2II4 - chains A and B of the 8 polymer chains in the assembly; structure by X-ray diffraction, 2.59 A resolution.

== Chain A (and B) ==
Name: Lipoamide acyltransferase component of branched-chain alpha-keto acid dehydrogenase complex
From: Bos taurus
Notes: EC 2.3.1.168; fragment: core (catalytic) domain; chain B of this document is another copy of the same molecule, construct and numbering; everything in this record applies to it too
UniProtKB: P11181 (ODB2_BOVIN); residues 162-421 here correspond to UniProt positions 223-482 (UniProt number = residue number + 61)
Amino-acid sequence (262 residues; row label = number of the first residue in the row):
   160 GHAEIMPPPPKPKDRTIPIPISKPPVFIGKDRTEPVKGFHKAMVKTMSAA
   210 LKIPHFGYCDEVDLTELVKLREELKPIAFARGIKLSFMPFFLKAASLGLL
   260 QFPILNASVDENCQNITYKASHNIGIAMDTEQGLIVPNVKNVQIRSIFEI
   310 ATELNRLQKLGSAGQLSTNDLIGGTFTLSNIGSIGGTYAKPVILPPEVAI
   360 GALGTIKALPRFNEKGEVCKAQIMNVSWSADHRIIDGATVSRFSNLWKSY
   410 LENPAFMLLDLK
Unresolved in the structure: 160-187
Differences from the reference sequence: cloning artifact (160-161)
UniProt features mapped onto this chain:
  - active site: His-391, Asp-395
  - binding site (CoA): Arg-230, Ser-245, Asp-288, Gln-317, Ser-338, Asn-339, Ser-342, Gly-363, Ile-365
  - modified residue: Lys-182 (N6-acetyllysine), Lys-189 (N6-acetyllysine), Lys-200 (N6-succinyllysine), Lys-228 (N6-acetyllysine), Lys-234 (N6-acetyllysine), Lys-243 (N6-acetyllysine), Lys-374 (N6-acetyllysine), Lys-379 (N6-acetyllysine)
Residues lining bound ligands:
  - coenzyme A (COA), molecule 1: Phe-215, His-391, Gly-396, Ala-397
  - coenzyme A (COA), molecule 2: Arg-230, Lys-234, Ser-245, Phe-246, Met-247, Ile-285, Ala-286, Met-287, Asp-288, Leu-293, Leu-313, Gln-317, Ser-338, Asn-339, Ile-340, Gly-341, Ser-342, Ile-343, Gly-363, Thr-364, Ile-365, Met-383
Reported in the primary citation:
  - binding site for coenzyme A: Arg-230, Asp-288, Gln-317, Ser-338, Asn-339
  - disease-associated variants - R230G (10-fold): decreased binding to coenzyme A
  - disease-associated variants - R230G: decreased catalytic activity
  - catalytic residues: Ser-338, His-391 (citing earlier work)
  - mutagenesis - H391A: abolished catalytic activity
  - mutagenesis - L293A (Kd=6 uM), H391A (Kd=12 uM): increased binding to dihydrolipoamide
  - conformationally variable residues (loop rearrangement, side-chain flip): Asp-288, Leu-293
  - mutagenesis - D288A: abolished binding to Dihydrolipoamide
  - mutagenesis - D288A (Kd=13 uM): decreased binding to coenzyme A
  - mutagenesis - L293A: decreased catalytic activity

== Interface between chain A and chain B ==
Residue-residue contacts - 69 pairs, chain A then chain B:
  Gly-188(A) with Ala-279(B)
  Lys-189(A) with Ala-279(B)
  Asp-190(A) with Tyr-277(B); Lys-278(B); Ala-279(B), hydrogen bond (side chain-backbone)
  Arg-191(A) with Ile-275(B); Thr-276(B); Tyr-277(B), hydrogen bond (backbone-backbone)
  Thr-192(A) with Asn-274(B); Ile-275(B); Thr-276(B), hydrogen bond
  Glu-193(A) with Asn-274(B); Ile-275(B), hydrogen bond (backbone-backbone)
  Pro-194(A) with Gln-273(B); Asn-274(B)
  Val-195(A) with Cys-272(B); Gln-273(B), hydrogen bond (backbone-backbone)
  Met-202(A) with His-391(B); Arg-392(B); Ile-393(B); Ile-394(B); Asp-395(B)
  Val-203(A) with Cys-272(B), hydrophobic; Arg-392(B)
  Met-206(A) with Pro-213(B); His-391(B)
  Ser-207(A) with Arg-392(B)
  Leu-210(A) with Leu-210(B); Lys-211(B); Ile-212(B); Pro-213(B), hydrophobic
  Asp-288(A) with Ala-397(B); Arg-401(B), salt bridge
  Gly-292(A) with Asp-395(B)
  Leu-293(A) with Asp-395(B)
  Ile-340(A) with Tyr-217(B), hydrophobic; Gly-396(B); Ala-397(B); Ser-400(B)
  Ile-343(A) with Ala-397(B), hydrophobic; Ser-400(B); Arg-401(B); Asn-404(B), hydrogen bond (backbone-side chain)
  Gly-344(A) with Tyr-217(B), hydrogen bond (backbone-side chain); Ser-400(B), hydrogen bond (backbone-side chain)
  Gly-345(A) with Tyr-217(B), hydrogen bond (backbone-side chain); Cys-218(B); Asp-219(B)
  Thr-346(A) with Cys-218(B), hydrogen bond (backbone-backbone); Asp-219(B); Tyr-347(B), hydrogen bond
  Tyr-347(A) with Tyr-217(B); Cys-218(B), hydrogen bond (backbone-backbone); Tyr-347(B), hydrophobic
  Ala-348(A) with Gly-216(B)
  Lys-349(A) with His-214(B), hydrogen bond (side chain-backbone); Phe-215(B); Gly-216(B), hydrogen bond (backbone-backbone)
  Val-351(A) with His-214(B); His-391(B)
  Lys-366(A) with Glu-220(B), salt bridge
  Ala-367(A) with Phe-371(B)
  Leu-368(A) with Arg-370(B); Phe-371(B)
  Pro-369(A) with Pro-369(B); Arg-370(B); Phe-371(B)
  Cys-378(A) with Phe-371(B)
  Lys-379(A) with Phe-371(B)
Interface residues without a listed pair, chain A (33 interface residues in all): Pro-350, Val-377
Interface residues without a listed pair, chain B (37 interface residues in all): Asn-271, Ser-280, Gly-375, Val-377
Interface features reported in the paper:
  - residue pairs: Asp-288(A)/Arg-401(B) (salt bridge)

== Overview ==
The interface between chain A and chain B involves 33 residues on one side and 37 on the other, with 14
hydrogen bonds and 2 salt bridges. Polar pairs include Asp-288(A)/Arg-401(B), Lys-366(A)/Glu-220(B) and
Asp-190(A)/Ala-279(B). The paper describes a salt bridge between Asp-288(A) and Arg-401(B). From the paper:
catalytic residues Ser-338(A) and His-391(A); R230G and D288A of chain A reduce binding to coenzyme A; 4
substitutions were tested in all.
Both chains are Lipoamide acyltransferase component of branched-chain alpha-keto acid dehydrogenase complex
(Bos taurus). Entry 2II4 (Crystal structure of a cubic core of the dihydrolipoamide acyltransferase (E2b)
component in the branched-chain alpha-ketoacid ...) was determined by X-ray diffraction, deposited together
with 2IHW, 2II3 and 2II5.
